PDB entry 9AUR | X-ray diffraction, 1.57 A resolution | chains H and L of the 3 polymer chains in the assembly

Chain H:
Name: Fab BL3-6 heavy chain
Source organism: Mus musculus
Notes: antibody fragment or engineered binder
Amino-acid sequence (228 residues; each row starts with the number of its first residue):
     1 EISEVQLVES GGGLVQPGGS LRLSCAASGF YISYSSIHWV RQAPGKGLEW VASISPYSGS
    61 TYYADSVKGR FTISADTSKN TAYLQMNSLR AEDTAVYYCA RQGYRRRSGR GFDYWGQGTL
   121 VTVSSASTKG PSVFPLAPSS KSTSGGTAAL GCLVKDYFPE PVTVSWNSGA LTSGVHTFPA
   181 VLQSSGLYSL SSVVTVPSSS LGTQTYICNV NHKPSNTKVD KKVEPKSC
Cystine bridges: C25-C99, C152-C208

Chain L:
Name: Fab BL3-6 light chain
Source organism: Mus musculus
Notes: antibody fragment or engineered binder
Amino-acid sequence (215 residues; row label = number of the first residue in the row):
     1 SDIQMTQSPS SLSASVGDRV TITCRASQSV SSAVAWYQQK PGKAPKLLIY SASSLYSGVP
    61 SRFSGSRSGT DFTLTISSLQ PEDFATYYCQ QSYSFPSTFG QGTKVEIKRT VAAPSVFIFP
   121 PSDEQLKSGT ASVVCLLNNF YPREAKVQWK VDNALQSGNS QESVTEQDSK DSTYSLSSTL
   181 TLSKADYEKH KVYACEVTHQ GLSSPVTKSF NRGEC
Cystine bridges: C24-C89, C135-C195

Chain H / chain L interface:
Cross-chain cystine bridges: C228(H)-C215(L)
Residue-residue contacts - 70 pairs, chain H then chain L:
  Q42(H) - Q39(L)  hydrogen bond
  Q42(H) - Y88(L)  hydrogen bond
  G47(H) - Y88(L)
  L48(H) - P45(L)  hydrophobic
  L48(H) - Y88(L)  hydrophobic
  L48(H) - F99(L)
  W50(H) - F95(L)  hydrophobic
  W50(H) - P96(L)  hydrophobic
  W50(H) - S97(L)
  S53(H) - F95(L)
  Y62(H) - F95(L)  hydrophobic
  Y98(H) - Q39(L)
  Y98(H) - G42(L)
  Y98(H) - K43(L)  hydrogen bond (side chain-backbone)
  Y98(H) - A44(L)  hydrophobic
  R107(H) - Y50(L)  hydrogen bond (backbone-side chain)
  S108(H) - Y50(L)
  S108(H) - Y56(L)
  G109(H) - Y50(L)
  G109(H) - S51(L)
  R110(H) - S92(L)  hydrogen bond (side chain-backbone)
  R110(H) - Y93(L)  hydrogen bond (side chain-backbone)
  G111(H) - Y37(L)
  F112(H) - Y37(L)  hydrogen bond (backbone-side chain)
  F112(H) - L47(L)
  F112(H) - Q90(L)
  D113(H) - L47(L)
  D113(H) - Y56(L)  hydrogen bond
  Y114(H) - Y56(L)
  W115(H) - Y37(L)  hydrophobic
  W115(H) - A44(L)  hydrophobic
  W115(H) - P45(L)
  G116(H) - A44(L)
  F134(H) - S122(L)
  F134(H) - E124(L)
  F134(H) - Q125(L)
  P135(H) - S122(L)
  L136(H) - F119(L)  hydrophobic
  L136(H) - V134(L)  hydrophobic
  A137(H) - F119(L)
  S142(H) - F117(L)
  S144(H) - S115(L)
  S144(H) - V116(L)  hydrogen bond (side chain-backbone)
  S144(H) - F117(L)
  G145(H) - S115(L)
  T147(H) - F117(L)
  A148(H) - F117(L)
  A149(H) - F117(L)  hydrophobic
  A149(H) - F119(L)
  L153(H) - S132(L)
  K155(H) - Q125(L)
  K155(H) - S132(L)
  H176(H) - N138(L)  hydrogen bond
  H176(H) - N139(L)  hydrogen bond
  H176(H) - S175(L)  hydrogen bond
  F178(H) - L136(L)  hydrophobic
  F178(H) - S163(L)
  F178(H) - T165(L)
  F178(H) - S175(L)
  F178(H) - L176(L)
  F178(H) - S177(L)
  P179(H) - S163(L)  hydrogen bond (backbone-side chain)
  P179(H) - V164(L)
  V181(H) - Q161(L)
  L182(H) - Q161(L)
  Q183(H) - Q161(L)
  V193(H) - L136(L)  hydrophobic
  T195(H) - N138(L)
  K221(H) - E124(L)  salt bridge
  C228(H) - C215(L)  disulfide
Interface residues without a listed pair, chain H (48 interface residues in all): H38, V40, K46, E49, V133, T143, L150, T177, S191
Interface residues without a listed pair, chain L (42 interface residues in all): A33, A35, T130, K208

Overview:
Chain H and chain L form an interface of 48 and 42 residues respectively; the contacts include 1 disulfide
bond, 13 hydrogen bonds and 1 salt bridge. Polar pairs include K221(H)-E124(L), Q42(H)-Q39(L) and
Q42(H)-Y88(L).
Here chain H is Fab BL3-6 heavy chain and chain L is Fab BL3-6 light chain, both from Mus musculus. Entry 9AUR
(Crystal structure of loop-closed A21 2'-OMe dumbbell RNA bridged by glycine) was determined by X-ray
diffraction, deposited together with 9AUS.
